7FIN - chains A and N of the 6 polymer chains in the assembly; structure by electron microscopy, 3.10 A resolution.

[Chain A]
Name: Guanine nucleotide-binding protein G(s) subunit alpha isoforms short
Organism: Bos taurus
UniProt: P04896 (GNAS2_BOVIN); residue numbers follow UniProt; this construct covers 1-394
Amino-acid sequence (394 residues; each row starts with the number of its first residue):
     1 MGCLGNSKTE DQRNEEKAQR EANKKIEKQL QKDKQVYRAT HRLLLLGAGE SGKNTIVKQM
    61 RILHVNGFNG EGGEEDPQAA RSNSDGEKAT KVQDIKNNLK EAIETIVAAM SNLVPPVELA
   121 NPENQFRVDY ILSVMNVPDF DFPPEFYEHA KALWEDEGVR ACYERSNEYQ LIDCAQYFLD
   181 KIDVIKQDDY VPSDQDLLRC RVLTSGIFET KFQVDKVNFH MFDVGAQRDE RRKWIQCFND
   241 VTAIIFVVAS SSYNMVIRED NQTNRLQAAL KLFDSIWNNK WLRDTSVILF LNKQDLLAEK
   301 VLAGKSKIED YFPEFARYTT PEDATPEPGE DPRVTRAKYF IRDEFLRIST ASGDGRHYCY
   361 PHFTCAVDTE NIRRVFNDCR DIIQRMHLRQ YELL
Not modelled in the structure: 1-8, 61-204, 252-261
Differences from the reference sequence: engineered mutation Asn54 (Ser in P04896), Ala226 (Gly in P04896), Ala268 (Glu in P04896), Lys271 (Asn in P04896), Asp274 (Lys in P04896), Lys280 (Arg in P04896), Asp284 (Thr in P04896), Thr285 (Ile in P04896)
UniProt features mapped onto this chain:
  - region: Arg42 to Lys53, Thr55 (G1 motif), Asp196 to Thr204 (G2 motif), Phe219 to Gly225, Gln227, Arg228 (G3 motif), Ile288 to Asp295 (G4 motif), Thr364 to Thr369 (G5 motif)
  - binding site (GTP): Gly47 to Lys53, Thr55, Leu197 to Thr204, Asp223 to Gly225, Gln227, Asn292 to Asp295, Ala366
  - binding site (Mg(2+)): Thr204
  - modified residue: Ser352 (Phosphoserine)
  - lipidation: Gly2 (N-palmitoyl glycine), Cys3 (S-palmitoyl cysteine)
  - cross-link: Lys300 (Glycyl lysine isopeptide (Lys-Gly) (interchain with G-Cter in ubiquitin))

[Chain N]
Name: Nanobody-35
Organism: synthetic construct
Notes: antibody fragment or engineered binder
Amino-acid sequence (140 residues; row label = number of the first residue in the row; numbers below 1 keep their minus sign (Met-1 is residue -1)):
    -1 MAQVQLQESG GGLVQPGGSL RLSCAASGFT FSNYKMNWVR QAPGKGLEWV SDISQSGASI
    59 SYTGSVKGRF TISRDNAKNT LYLQMNSLKP EDTAVYYCAR CPAPFTRDCF DVTSTTYAYR
   119 GQGTQVTVSS HHHHHHEPEA
Not modelled in the structure: -1 to 0, 130-138
Cystine bridges: Cys22-Cys96, Cys99-Cys107

[Chain A / chain N interface]
Contacting residue pairs - 23 pairs, chain A then chain N:
  Arg228(A) - Thr114(N)
  Glu230(A) - Asp109(N)
  Glu230(A) - Thr114(N)
  Arg232(A) - Pro100(N)
  Arg232(A) - Phe108(N)
  Arg232(A) - Asp109(N)  salt bridge
  Thr263(A) - Lys43(N)
  Thr263(A) - Gly44(N)
  Thr263(A) - Glu46(N)
  Asn264(A) - Glu46(N)
  Gln267(A) - Trp47(N)
  Lys271(A) - Trp47(N)
  Lys271(A) - Asp50(N)  salt bridge
  Ser275(A) - Asp106(N)
  Ser275(A) - Cys107(N)  hydrogen bond (side chain-backbone)
  Ser275(A) - Phe108(N)
  Asn278(A) - Arg105(N)
  Asn279(A) - Asp106(N)
  Asn279(A) - Phe108(N)
  Asp310(A) - Ser63(N)
  Tyr311(A) - Gly62(N)
  Tyr311(A) - Ser63(N)  hydrogen bond (backbone-backbone)
  Pro313(A) - Gly62(N)
Interface residues without a listed pair, chain A (18 interface residues in all): Asp229, Arg231, Ile235, Gln262, Ser352
Interface residues without a listed pair, chain N (21 interface residues in all): Leu45, Ser59, Thr61, Lys65, Ser112, Tyr115, Tyr117

[In short]
The interface between chain A and chain N involves 18 residues on one side and 21 on the other; the contacts
include 2 hydrogen bonds and 2 salt bridges. Polar pairs include Arg232(A)-Asp109(N), Lys271(A)-Asp50(N) and
Ser275(A)-Cys107(N).
Here chain A is Guanine nucleotide-binding protein G(s) subunit alpha isoforms short (Bos taurus) and chain N
is Nanobody-35 (synthetic construct). Entry 7FIN (Cryo-EM structure of the GIPR/GLP-1R/GCGR triagonist peptide
20-bound human GIPR-Gs complex) was determined by electron microscopy together with 7FIM, 7FIY, 7V35, 7VAB,
7VBH and 7VBI from the same study.
